6UUD - chains H and L of the 3 polymer chains in the assembly; structure by X-ray diffraction, 1.85 A resolution.

== Chain H ==
Name: 5D5 Antibody Fab, heavy chain
Source organism: Mus musculus
Notes: antibody fragment or engineered binder
Chain sequence (221 residues; row label = number of the first residue in the row; a row labelled like 82A-82C holds insertion residues (82A, then the next letters in order)):
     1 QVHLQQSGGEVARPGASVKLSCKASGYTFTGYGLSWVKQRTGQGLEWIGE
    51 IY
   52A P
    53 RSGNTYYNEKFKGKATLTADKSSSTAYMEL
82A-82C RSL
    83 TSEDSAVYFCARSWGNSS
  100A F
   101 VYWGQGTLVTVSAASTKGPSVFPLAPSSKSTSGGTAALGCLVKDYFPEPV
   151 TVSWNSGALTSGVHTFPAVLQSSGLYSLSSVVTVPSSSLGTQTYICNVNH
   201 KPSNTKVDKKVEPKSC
Unresolved in the structure: 216
Disulfides: Cys22-Cys92, Cys140-Cys196
Covalently attached groups: N-acetylglucosamine (NAG) linked to Asn98
From the paper describing this entry:
  - post-translational modification sites: Asn98

== Chain L ==
Name: 5D5 Antibody Fab, light chain
Source organism: Mus musculus
Notes: antibody fragment or engineered binder
Chain sequence (214 residues; each row starts with the number of its first residue):
     1 SIVMTQTPKFLLVSAGDRVTITCKASQSVTNDVTWYQQKPGQSPKLLIYY
    51 ASNRYTGVPDRFTGSGYGTDFTFTISTVQAEDLAVYFCQQDYSSPFTFGS
   101 GTKLEIKRTVAAPSVFIFPPSDEQLKSGTASVVCLLNNFYPREAKVQWKV
   151 DNALQSGNSQESVTEQDSKDSTYSLSSTLTLSKADYEKHKVYACEVTHQG
   201 LSSPVTKSFNRGEC
Unresolved in the structure: 214
Disulfides: Cys23-Cys88, Cys134-Cys194

== Chain H / chain L interface ==
Residue-residue contacts - 67 pairs, chain H then chain L:
  Gln39(H) - Gln38(L)  hydrogen bond
  Gln39(H) - Phe87(L)
  Leu45(H) - Phe87(L)  hydrophobic
  Leu45(H) - Phe98(L)
  Trp47(H) - Pro95(L)  hydrophobic
  Trp47(H) - Phe96(L)
  Phe91(H) - Gln38(L)
  Phe91(H) - Ser43(L)
  Asn98(H) - Tyr50(L)  hydrogen bond
  Asn98(H) - Asp91(L)
  Ser99(H) - Tyr50(L)  hydrogen bond
  Ser99(H) - Asp91(L)
  Ser100(H) - Asp91(L)  hydrogen bond
  Ser100(H) - Phe96(L)
  Phe100A(H) - Tyr36(L)  hydrogen bond (backbone-side chain)
  Phe100A(H) - Leu46(L)
  Phe100A(H) - Gln89(L)
  Phe100A(H) - Phe96(L)  hydrophobic
  Phe100A(H) - Phe98(L)  hydrophobic
  Val101(H) - Tyr55(L)
  Tyr102(H) - Tyr55(L)  hydrogen bond
  Trp103(H) - Tyr36(L)
  Trp103(H) - Ser43(L)
  Trp103(H) - Pro44(L)
  Gly104(H) - Ser43(L)
  Phe122(H) - Ser121(L)
  Phe122(H) - Glu123(L)
  Phe122(H) - Gln124(L)
  Pro123(H) - Ser121(L)
  Pro123(H) - Glu123(L)
  Leu124(H) - Phe118(L)
  Leu124(H) - Val133(L)  hydrophobic
  Ala125(H) - Phe118(L)
  Lys129(H) - Phe116(L)
  Lys129(H) - Ile117(L)  hydrogen bond (backbone-backbone)
  Lys129(H) - Ser208(L)  hydrogen bond (side chain-backbone)
  Ser130(H) - Phe116(L)
  Ser130(H) - Phe118(L)
  Thr131(H) - Phe116(L)
  Ser132(H) - Ser114(L)  hydrogen bond
  Ser132(H) - Phe116(L)
  Ala137(H) - Phe116(L)  hydrophobic
  Ala137(H) - Phe118(L)
  Leu138(H) - Phe118(L)  hydrophobic
  Leu141(H) - Ser131(L)
  Lys143(H) - Gln124(L)
  Lys143(H) - Ser131(L)
  His164(H) - Asn137(L)
  His164(H) - Asn138(L)  hydrogen bond
  His164(H) - Asp167(L)
  His164(H) - Ser174(L)  hydrogen bond
  Phe166(H) - Leu135(L)  hydrophobic
  Phe166(H) - Ser162(L)
  Phe166(H) - Thr164(L)
  Phe166(H) - Ser174(L)
  Phe166(H) - Leu175(L)  hydrophobic
  Phe166(H) - Ser176(L)
  Pro167(H) - Ser162(L)  hydrogen bond (backbone-side chain)
  Pro167(H) - Val163(L)
  Val169(H) - Gln160(L)
  Val169(H) - Glu161(L)
  Val169(H) - Ser162(L)
  Leu170(H) - Gln160(L)  hydrogen bond (backbone-side chain)
  Gln171(H) - Gln160(L)
  Val181(H) - Leu135(L)  hydrophobic
  Thr183(H) - Asn137(L)
  Lys209(H) - Glu123(L)  salt bridge
Also at the interface, not in a pair above, chain H (40 interface residues in all): Gln43, Gly44, Asn60, Val121, Thr135, Thr165, Ser179
Also at the interface, not in a pair above, chain L (41 interface residues in all): Gln42, Ser94, Thr129, Thr180, Lys207, Phe209

== Overview ==
40 residues of chain H and 41 residues of chain L are in contact, with 13 hydrogen bonds and 1 salt bridge.
Among the polar pairs are Lys209(H)-Glu123(L), Gln39(H)-Gln38(L) and Asn98(H)-Tyr50(L). N-acetylglucosamine is
covalently linked to Asn98(H). From the paper: a modification site at Asn98(H).
Chain H is 5D5 Antibody Fab, heavy chain and chain L is 5D5 Antibody Fab, light chain, both from Mus musculus;
the structure, Crystal structure of antibody 5D5 in complex with PfCSP N-terminal peptide, was determined by
X-ray diffraction.
